Entry 7RPW (electron microscopy, 4.38 A resolution (low resolution: residue-level contacts below are approximate; hydrogen-bond / salt-bridge calls are withheld)); this record covers chains A and B of the 7 polymer chains in the assembly.

== Chain A ==
Molecule: DNA polymerase sliding clamp 1
Source organism: Saccharolobus solfataricus
UniProtKB: P57766 (PCNA1_SACS2); residues 2-249 here = UniProt positions 2-249
Amino-acid sequence (258 residues; numbered 0 to 257; the number before each row is that of its first residue; numbering starts at 0):
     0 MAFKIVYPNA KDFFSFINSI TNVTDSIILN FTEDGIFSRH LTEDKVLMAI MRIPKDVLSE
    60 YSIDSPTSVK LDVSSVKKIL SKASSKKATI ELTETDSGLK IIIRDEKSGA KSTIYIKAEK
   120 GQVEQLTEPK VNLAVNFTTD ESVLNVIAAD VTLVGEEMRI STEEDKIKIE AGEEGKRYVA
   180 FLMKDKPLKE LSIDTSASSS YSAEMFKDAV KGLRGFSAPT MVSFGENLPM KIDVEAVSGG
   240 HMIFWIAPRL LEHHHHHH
Disordered / not traced: 252-257
Sequence notes: initiating methionine (0); expression tag (1, 250-257)
UniProt features mapped onto this chain:
  - mutagenesis: Tyr114 to Lys116 (Loss of interaction with PCNA3, no change with PCNA2), Lys175 to Tyr177 (Loss of interaction with both PCNA3 and PCNA2)

== Chain B ==
Molecule: DNA polymerase sliding clamp 2
Source organism: Saccharolobus solfataricus
UniProtKB: Q97Z84 (PCNA2_SACS2); residues 2-246 here correspond to UniProt positions 1-245 (UniProt number = residue number - 1)
Amino-acid sequence (245 residues; each row starts with the number of its first residue):
     2 MKAKVIDAVS FSYILRTVGD FLSEANFIVT KEGIRVSGID PSRVVFLDIF LPSSYFEGFE
    62 VSQEKEIIGF KLEDVNDILK RVLKDDTLIL SSNESKLTLT FDGEFTRSFE LPLIQVESTQ
   122 PPSVNLEFPF KAQLLTITFA DIIDELSDLG EVLNIHSKEN KLYFEVIGDL STAKVELSTD
   182 NGTLLEASGA DVSSSYGMEY VANTTKMRRA SDSMELYFGS QIPLKLRFKL PQEGYGDFYI
   242 APRAD
Disordered / not traced: 245-246
From the paper describing this entry:
  - mutagenesis - P42G/S43G/R44G: unchanged catalytic activity with DNA ligase

== How chain A and chain B interact ==
Residue-residue contacts (16):
  Val145(A) - Arg108(B)
  Ala148(A) - Arg82(B)
  Asp149(A) - Arg82(B)
  Asp149(A) - Arg108(B)
  Gly174(A) - Glu111(B)
  Lys175(A) - Glu111(B)
  Arg176(A) - Phe110(B)
  Arg176(A) - Glu111(B)
  Tyr177(A) - Ser109(B)
  Val178(A) - Thr107(B)
  Val178(A) - Arg108(B)
  Val178(A) - Ser109(B)
  Ala179(A) - Thr107(B)
  Phe180(A) - Thr107(B)
  Pro186(A) - Glu105(B)
  Pro186(A) - Phe106(B)
Also at the interface, not in a pair above, chain A (13 interface residues in all): Glu173, Lys185

== In short ==
13 residues of chain A face 8 of chain B across their interface. UniProt lists 6 mutagenesis sites on chain A.
The paper reports that P42G/S43G/R44G of chain B leave catalytic activity with DNA ligase unchanged.
Here chain A is DNA polymerase sliding clamp 1 and chain B is DNA polymerase sliding clamp 2, both from
Saccharolobus solfataricus. Entry 7RPW (Archaeal DNA ligase and heterotrimeric PCNA in complex with adenylated
DNA) was determined by electron microscopy, deposited together with 7RPO and 7RPX.
